Entry 1MQT (X-ray diffraction, 3.30 A resolution); this record covers chains A and C of the 4 polymer chains in the assembly.

== Chain A ==
Name: Polyprotein
Organism: Swine vesicular disease virus
Notes: fragment: svdv coat protein vp1
UniProtKB: Q8B8X4 (Q8B8X4_9ENTO); residues 1-283 here correspond to UniProt positions 569-851 (UniProt number = residue number + 568)
Chain sequence (283 residues; row label = number of the first residue in the row):
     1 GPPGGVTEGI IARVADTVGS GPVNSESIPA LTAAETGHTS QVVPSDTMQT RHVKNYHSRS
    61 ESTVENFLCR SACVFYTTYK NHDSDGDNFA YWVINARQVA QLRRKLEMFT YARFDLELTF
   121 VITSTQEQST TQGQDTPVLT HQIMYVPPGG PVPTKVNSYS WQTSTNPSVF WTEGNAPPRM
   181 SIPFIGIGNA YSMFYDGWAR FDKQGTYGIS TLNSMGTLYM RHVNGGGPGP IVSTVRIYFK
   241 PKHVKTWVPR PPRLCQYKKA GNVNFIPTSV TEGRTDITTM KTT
Unresolved in the structure: 1-12
Residues lining bound ligands: ceramide (SPL; octanoic acid (2-hydroxy-1-hydroxymethyl-heptadec-3-enyl)-amide): I94, A96, R97, F114, L116, L118, Y145, P167, S168, V169, M180, I182, I185, G186, I187, Y191, S192, M193, I209, L212, N213, S214, M215, L218, F239

== Chain C ==
Name: Polyprotein Capsid Protein
Organism: Swine vesicular disease virus
Notes: fragment: svdv coat protein vp3
UniProtKB: Q8B8X4 (Q8B8X4_9ENTO); residues 1-238 here correspond to UniProt positions 331-568 (UniProt number = residue number + 330)
Chain sequence (238 residues; row label = number of the first residue in the row):
     1 GLPTLATPGS NQFLTSDDFQ SPSAMPQFDV TPEMDIPGQV NNLMEIAEVD SVVPVNNTEG
    61 KEMSIEAYQI PVQSNPTNGS QVFGFPLTPG ASSVLNRTLL GEILNYYAHW SGSIKLTFMF
   121 CGSAMATGKF LLAYSPPGAG APTTRKEAML GTHVIWDVGL QSSCVLCIPW ISQTHYRYVV
   181 MDEYTAGGYI TCWYQTNIVV PADAQSDCKI LCFVSACNDF SVRMLKDTPF IKQDNFFQ
Residues lining bound ligands: ceramide (SPL; octanoic acid (2-hydroxy-1-hydroxymethyl-heptadec-3-enyl)-amide): L14, A24, M25, H109, Y178

== Interface between chain A and chain C ==
Contacting residue pairs - 189 pairs, chain A then chain C:
  V14(A) with N218(C); D219(C); F220(C); S221(C)
  A15(A) with N218(C), hydrogen bond (backbone-backbone); D219(C)
  A30(A) with C164(C); V165(C), hydrogen bond (backbone-backbone)
  L31(A) with W156(C); Q161(C); S163(C); C164(C), hydrophobic
  T32(A) with Q161(C); S163(C), hydrogen bond (backbone-backbone)
  A33(A) with S163(C)
  A34(A) with S163(C), hydrogen bond (backbone-side chain); F213(C), hydrophobic
  E35(A) with M119(C); S162(C), hydrogen bond; S163(C), hydrogen bond
  T39(A) with E48(C); D50(C), hydrogen bond; K115(C)
  S40(A) with K115(C), hydrogen bond (backbone-side chain); V165(C)
  V42(A) with K115(C); V165(C), hydrophobic; C217(C), hydrogen bond (backbone-side chain)
  V43(A) with C167(C); N218(C)
  P44(A) with S113(C); C167(C); P169(C), hydrophobic
  T47(A) with V154(C); C167(C)
  M48(A) with T152(C); P169(C), hydrophobic
  H57(A) with S111(C), hydrogen bond; H175(C), hydrogen bond; Y176(C); S221(C)
  R59(A) with N42(C); M44(C); E48(C), salt bridge; C217(C); N218(C); F220(C), hydrogen bond (side chain-backbone)
  E61(A) with Y107(C), hydrogen bond (backbone-side chain); R223(C); M224(C), hydrogen bond (side chain-backbone); L225(C), hydrogen bond (side chain-backbone)
  S62(A) with N42(C), hydrogen bond; L43(C), hydrogen bond (backbone-backbone); M44(C); Y107(C); V222(C)
  T63(A) with N41(C); N42(C), hydrogen bond (backbone-side chain)
  V64(A) with V40(C); N41(C), hydrogen bond (backbone-backbone); N42(C)
  N66(A) with L225(C)
  F67(A) with L43(C), hydrophobic; Y106(C), hydrophobic
  R70(A) with T15(C); S16(C); L225(C)
  S71(A) with F13(C); T15(C), hydrogen bond (backbone-backbone)
  F75(A) with F236(C), hydrophobic
  Y76(A) with F236(C)
  R97(A) with F237(C)
  Q98(A) with Q233(C), hydrogen bond (backbone-side chain); F236(C); F237(C), hydrogen bond (backbone-backbone)
  V99(A) with Q233(C); F236(C), hydrophobic; F237(C)
  A100(A) with I231(C), hydrophobic; K232(C); Q233(C), hydrogen bond (backbone-side chain); F237(C)
  Q101(A) with D227(C), hydrogen bond
  R104(A) with E102(C), salt bridge; Y106(C), hydrogen bond; T228(C); F230(C); I231(C)
  K105(A) with Y106(C)
  F109(A) with L43(C), hydrophobic
  R113(A) with V30(C); T31(C), hydrogen bond (side chain-backbone); P32(C), hydrogen bond (side chain-backbone); E33(C)
  E117(A) with F19(C); S21(C)
  T119(A) with F13(C)
  V121(A) with F13(C), hydrophobic
  P167(A) with A24(C)
  A176(A) with N11(C)
  P177(A) with N11(C)
  R179(A) with F13(C); D17(C), salt bridge; S21(C); P22(C)
  M180(A) with P22(C); A24(C), hydrophobic
  S181(A) with S21(C), hydrogen bond; P22(C), hydrogen bond (backbone-backbone); S23(C); A24(C), hydrogen bond (backbone-backbone)
  I182(A) with M25(C), hydrophobic
  P183(A) with M25(C); F28(C), hydrophobic
  F184(A) with F28(C); V30(C); T31(C)
  I185(A) with F28(C), hydrophobic
  G186(A) with T31(C)
  I187(A) with T31(C)
  G188(A) with T31(C), hydrogen bond (backbone-side chain)
  N189(A) with T31(C); P32(C), hydrogen bond (side chain-backbone); M34(C)
  K240(A) with D17(C), salt bridge; D18(C)
  K245(A) with E33(C), salt bridge; Q39(C)
  T246(A) with Q39(C); V40(C), hydrogen bond (backbone-backbone)
  W247(A) with I36(C), hydrogen bond (side chain-backbone); P37(C); G38(C); Q39(C)
  V248(A) with P37(C); G38(C), hydrogen bond (backbone-backbone)
  P249(A) with V40(C), hydrophobic; I46(C), hydrophobic
  P252(A) with E102(C)
  L254(A) with R97(C)
  Q256(A) with F230(C), hydrogen bond (side chain-backbone); I231(C); K232(C), hydrogen bond (side chain-backbone)
  Y257(A) with I231(C), hydrophobic; F237(C), hydrophobic
  K259(A) with Q238(C), hydrogen bond (side chain-backbone)
  A260(A) with F237(C); Q238(C), hydrogen bond (backbone-backbone)
  G261(A) with Q238(C), hydrogen bond (backbone-backbone)
  S269(A) with E62(C); M63(C)
  V270(A) with E62(C), hydrogen bond (backbone-backbone); Y68(C); R97(C)
  T271(A) with P54(C); N57(C); E62(C); S93(C); R97(C)
  E272(A) with N57(C), hydrogen bond (backbone-side chain); S93(C)
  G273(A) with N57(C); E62(C)
  R274(A) with V55(C), hydrogen bond (side chain-backbone); N57(C), hydrogen bond; T58(C); G84(C), hydrogen bond (side chain-backbone); V94(C)
  T275(A) with T58(C), hydrogen bond (backbone-side chain)
  D276(A) with T58(C)
  I277(A) with V55(C); T58(C); P71(C); V82(C); F83(C); G84(C), hydrogen bond (backbone-backbone)
  T278(A) with Q81(C), hydrogen bond; G84(C)
  T279(A) with G84(C)
  M280(A) with G84(C); F85(C), hydrogen bond (side chain-backbone); P86(C); Y189(C), hydrophobic; I190(C)
  T282(A) with P86(C); A91(C); S92(C), hydrogen bond; S93(C)
  T283(A) with S93(C), hydrogen bond
Also at the interface, not in a pair above, chain A (90 interface residues in all): N55, S58, V74, R103, M108, Y111, Y145, Y238, K242, R253
Also at the interface, not in a pair above, chain C (99 interface residues in all): V49, N56, E59, I70, N96, I103, H153, M181, G188, S215

== In short ==
90 residues of chain A face 99 of chain C across their interface; the contacts include 51 hydrogen bonds and 5
salt bridges. Polar contacts include R59(A)-E48(C), R104(A)-E102(C) and R179(A)-D17(C). Ceramide is bound
between chain A and chain C.
Here chain A is Polyprotein and chain C is Polyprotein Capsid Protein, both from Swine vesicular disease
virus. Entry 1MQT (Swine Vesicular Disease Virus coat protein) was determined by X-ray diffraction.
